PDB entry 2CLV | X-ray diffraction, 1.90 A resolution | chains A and C of the 3 polymer chains in the assembly

Chain A:
Molecule: H-2 class I histocompatibility antigen, K-B alpha chain
Organism: Mus musculus
Notes: fragment: extracellular domains (alpha1, alpha2, alpha3), residues 22-300
UniProt: P01901 (HA1B_MOUSE); residues 1-279 here correspond to UniProt positions 22-300 (UniProt number = residue number + 21)
Sequence (279 residues; each row starts with the number of its first residue):
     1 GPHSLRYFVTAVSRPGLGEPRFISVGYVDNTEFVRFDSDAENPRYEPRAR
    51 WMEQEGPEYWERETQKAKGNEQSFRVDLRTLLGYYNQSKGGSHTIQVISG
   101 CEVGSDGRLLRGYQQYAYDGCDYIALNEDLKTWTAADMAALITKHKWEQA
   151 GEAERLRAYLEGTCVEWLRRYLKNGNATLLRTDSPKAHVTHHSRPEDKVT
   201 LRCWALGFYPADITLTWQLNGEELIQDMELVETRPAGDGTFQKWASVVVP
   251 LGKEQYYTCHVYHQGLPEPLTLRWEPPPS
Differences from the reference sequence: engineered mutation F22 (Tyr43 in P01901), I23 (Met44 in P01901), S24 (Glu45 in P01901), N30 (Asp51 in P01901)
Cystine bridges: C101-C164, C203-C259

Chain C:
Molecule: RBM5 protein
UniProt: Q99KV9 (Q99KV9_MOUSE); residues 1-8 here correspond to UniProt positions 189-196 (UniProt number = residue number + 188)
Sequence (8 residues; row label = number of the first residue in the row):
     1 SQYYYNSL

Chain A / chain C interface:
Residue-residue contacts - 45 pairs, chain A then chain C:
  Y7(A) - S1(C)  hydrogen bond (side chain-backbone)
  Y7(A) - Q2(C)
  V9(A) - Y5(C)
  Y45(A) - Q2(C)  hydrogen bond
  E63(A) - S1(C)  hydrogen bond
  E63(A) - Q2(C)  hydrogen bond (side chain-backbone)
  K66(A) - S1(C)  hydrogen bond
  K66(A) - Q2(C)  hydrogen bond (side chain-backbone)
  K66(A) - Y4(C)
  A67(A) - Q2(C)
  G69(A) - Y4(C)  hydrogen bond (backbone-side chain)
  N70(A) - Q2(C)  hydrogen bond
  N70(A) - Y3(C)
  N70(A) - Y4(C)
  N70(A) - Y5(C)  hydrogen bond (side chain-backbone)
  F74(A) - Y5(C)  hydrophobic
  D77(A) - S7(C)
  D77(A) - L8(C)  hydrogen bond (side chain-backbone)
  T80(A) - L8(C)
  Y84(A) - L8(C)  hydrogen bond (side chain-backbone)
  I95(A) - L8(C)  hydrophobic
  V97(A) - Y5(C)  hydrophobic
  S99(A) - Y5(C)  hydrogen bond
  Q114(A) - Y3(C)
  Q114(A) - Y5(C)
  Y116(A) - Y5(C)
  Y116(A) - L8(C)  hydrophobic
  T143(A) - L8(C)  hydrogen bond (side chain-backbone)
  K146(A) - S7(C)  hydrogen bond (side chain-backbone)
  K146(A) - L8(C)
  W147(A) - N6(C)
  W147(A) - S7(C)  hydrogen bond (side chain-backbone)
  W147(A) - L8(C)  hydrophobic
  E152(A) - Y3(C)  hydrogen bond
  E152(A) - N6(C)
  R155(A) - Y3(C)  hydrogen bond
  R155(A) - Y4(C)  hydrogen bond (side chain-backbone)
  R155(A) - Y5(C)
  R155(A) - N6(C)
  L156(A) - Y3(C)  hydrogen bond (backbone-side chain)
  Y159(A) - S1(C)  hydrogen bond (side chain-backbone)
  Y159(A) - Q2(C)
  Y159(A) - Y3(C)  hydrophobic
  W167(A) - S1(C)
  Y171(A) - S1(C)  hydrogen bond (side chain-backbone)
Interface residues without a listed pair, chain A (34 interface residues in all): L5, S24, Y59, S73, L81, Y123, A150, T163

Overview:
The interface between chain A and chain C involves 34 residues on one side and 8 on the other, with 21
hydrogen bonds. Polar contacts include Y7(A)-S1(C), Y45(A)-Q2(C) and E63(A)-S1(C).
Chain A is H-2 class I histocompatibility antigen, K-B alpha chain (Mus musculus) and chain C is RBM5 protein;
the structure, MHC Class I Natural Mutant H-2Kbm8 Heavy Chain Complexed With beta-2 Microglobulin and pBM8
peptide, was determined by X-ray diffraction (same publication as 2CLZ).
